9BUB - chains B and N of the 6 polymer chains in the assembly; structure by electron microscopy, 2.30 A resolution.

# Chain B
Molecule: Guanine nucleotide-binding protein G(I)/G(S)/G(T) subunit beta-1
From: Homo sapiens
Reference sequence: P62873 (GBB1_HUMAN); numbering as in UniProt (aligned over 2-340)
Chain sequence (350 residues; row label = number of the first residue in the row; numbers below 1 keep their minus sign (Met-9 is residue -9)):
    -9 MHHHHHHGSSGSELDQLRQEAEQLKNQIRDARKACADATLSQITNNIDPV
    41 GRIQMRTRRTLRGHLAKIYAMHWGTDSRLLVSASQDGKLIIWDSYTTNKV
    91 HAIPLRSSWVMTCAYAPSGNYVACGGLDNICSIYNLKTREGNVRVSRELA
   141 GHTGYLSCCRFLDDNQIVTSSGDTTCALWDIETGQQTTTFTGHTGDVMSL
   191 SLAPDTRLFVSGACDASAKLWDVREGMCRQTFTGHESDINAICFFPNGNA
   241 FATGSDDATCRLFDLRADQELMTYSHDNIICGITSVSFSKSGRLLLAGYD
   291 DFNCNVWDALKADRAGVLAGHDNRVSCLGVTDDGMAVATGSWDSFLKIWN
Not modelled in the structure: -9 to 1
Sequence notes: expression tag (-9 to 1)
Curated features (UniProtKB/Swiss-Prot):
  - modified residue: Ser2 (N-acetylserine), His266 (Phosphohistidine)

# Chain N
Molecule: Nanobody 35
From: Lama glama
Notes: antibody fragment or engineered binder
Chain sequence (138 residues; numbered 1 to 138; the number before each row is that of its first residue):
     1 QVQLQESGGGLVQPGGSLRLSCAASGFTFSNYKMNWVRQAPGKGLEWVSD
    51 ISQSGASISYTGSVKGRFTISRDNAKNTLYLQMNSLKPEDTAVYYCARCP
   101 APFTRDCFDVTSTTYAYRGQGTQVTVSSHHHHHHEPEA
Not modelled in the structure: 129-138
Cystine bridges: Cys22-Cys96, Cys99-Cys107

# Interface between chain B and chain N
Pairs across the interface (20):
  Arg8(B) - Gln120(N)  hydrogen bond
  Glu12(B) - Gln3(N)  hydrogen bond
  Thr184(B) - Ala116(N)
  Cys204(B) - Tyr117(N)  hydrogen bond (backbone-side chain)
  Asp205(B) - Ala116(N)
  Asp205(B) - Tyr117(N)
  Ala206(B) - Tyr117(N)  hydrogen bond (backbone-side chain)
  Glu226(B) - Val2(N)
  Glu226(B) - Gly26(N)
  Glu226(B) - Phe27(N)
  Glu226(B) - Thr28(N)  hydrogen bond (side chain-backbone)
  Glu226(B) - Tyr32(N)
  Glu226(B) - Arg98(N)  hydrogen bond (backbone-side chain)
  Ser227(B) - Arg98(N)
  Ser227(B) - Pro100(N)  hydrogen bond (side chain-backbone)
  Ser227(B) - Ala101(N)
  Ser227(B) - Tyr117(N)
  Asp228(B) - Tyr117(N)  hydrogen bond
  Asp246(B) - Pro102(N)
  Ile270(B) - Phe103(N)  hydrophobic
Interface residues without a listed pair, chain B (16 interface residues in all): Lys15, Thr223, Gly224, His225, Asp247
Interface residues without a listed pair, chain N (15 interface residues in all): Gln1

# Overview
Chain B and chain N form an interface of 16 and 15 residues respectively, with 8 hydrogen bonds. Among the
polar pairs are Arg8(B)-Gln120(N), Glu12(B)-Gln3(N) and Cys204(B)-Tyr117(N).
Here chain B is Guanine nucleotide-binding protein G(I)/G(S)/G(T) subunit beta-1 (Homo sapiens) and chain N is
Nanobody 35 (Lama glama). Entry 9BUB (Human calcitonin Receptor in complex with Gs and cagrilintide in the
bypass conformation) was determined by electron microscopy (same publication as 9BLB, 9BLC, 9BLW, 9BP3, 9BQ3,
9BTW and 3 further entries).
